PDB entry 9E4Z | electron microscopy, 3.70 A resolution | chains C and D of the 8 polymer chains in the assembly

== Chain C (and D) ==
Protein: Isoform Flip of Glutamate receptor 2
Organism: Rattus norvegicus
Notes: chain D of this document is another copy of the same molecule, construct and numbering; everything in this record applies to it too
UniProt: P19491 (GRIA2_RAT), isoform P19491-2; aligned to UniProt positions 25-835 over residues 10-820 (the alignment contains insertions or deletions, so no single offset holds)
Sequence (811 residues; each row starts with the number of its first residue):
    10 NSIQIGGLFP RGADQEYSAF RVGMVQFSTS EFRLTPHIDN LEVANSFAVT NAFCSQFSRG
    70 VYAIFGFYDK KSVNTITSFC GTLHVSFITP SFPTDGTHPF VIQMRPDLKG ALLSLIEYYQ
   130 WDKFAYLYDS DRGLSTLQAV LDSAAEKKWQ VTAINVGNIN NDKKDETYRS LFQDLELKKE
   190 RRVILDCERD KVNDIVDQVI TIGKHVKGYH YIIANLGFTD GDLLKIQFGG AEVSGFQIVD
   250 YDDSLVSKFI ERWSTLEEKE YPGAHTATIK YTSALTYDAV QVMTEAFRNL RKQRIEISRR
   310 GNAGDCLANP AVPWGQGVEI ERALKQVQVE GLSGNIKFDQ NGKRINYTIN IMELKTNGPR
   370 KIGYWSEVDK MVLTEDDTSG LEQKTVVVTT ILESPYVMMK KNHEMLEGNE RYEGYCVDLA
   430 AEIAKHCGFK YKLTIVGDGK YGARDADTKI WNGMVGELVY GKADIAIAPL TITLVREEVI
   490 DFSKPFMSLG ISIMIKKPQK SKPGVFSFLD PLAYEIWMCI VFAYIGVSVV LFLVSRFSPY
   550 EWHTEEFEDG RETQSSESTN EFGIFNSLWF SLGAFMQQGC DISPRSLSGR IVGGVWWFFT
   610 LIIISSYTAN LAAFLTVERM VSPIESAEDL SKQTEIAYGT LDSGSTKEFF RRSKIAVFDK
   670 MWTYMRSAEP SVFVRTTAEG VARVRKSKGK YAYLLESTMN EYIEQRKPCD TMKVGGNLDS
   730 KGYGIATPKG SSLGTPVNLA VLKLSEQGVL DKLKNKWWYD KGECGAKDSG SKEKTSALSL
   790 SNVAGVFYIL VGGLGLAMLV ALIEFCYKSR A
Not modelled in the structure: 550-564 (chain D: 550-564, 820)
Construct notes: conflict Glu241 (Asn256 in P19491), Leu382 (Val397 in P19491), Glu384 (Gly405 in P19491), Asp385 (Asn406 in P19491), Gln392 (Asn413 in P19491)
UniProt features mapped onto this chain:
  - glycosylation: Asn355 (N-linked (GlcNAc...) asparagine)
Disulfides: Cys63-Cys315, Cys718-Cys773
Ligand contacts:
  - cyclothiazide (CYZ), molecule 1: Ile481, Pro494, Ser729, Lys730, Gly731
  - cyclothiazide (CYZ), molecule 2: Lys493, Pro494, Phe495, Met496, Ser497, Leu751, Ser754, Leu759, Asp760, Lys763
  - glutamic acid (GLU): Tyr450, Pro478, Leu479, Thr480, Arg485, Leu650, Gly653, Ser654, Thr655, Leu704, Glu705, Tyr732

== How chain C and chain D interact ==
Pairs across the interface (126):
  Asn54(C) with Ser87(D), hydrogen bond
  Ser55(C) with Asn83(D); Ser87(D), hydrogen bond (backbone-side chain); Phe88(D)
  Phe56(C) with Ser87(D), hydrogen bond (backbone-side chain); Phe88(D), hydrophobic; Thr91(D); Leu92(D), hydrophobic; Cys315(D); Ala320(D), hydrophobic
  Thr59(C) with Phe88(D)
  Asn60(C) with Leu316(D); Ala317(D), hydrogen bond (side chain-backbone)
  Cys63(C) with Leu316(D), hydrophobic
  Lys79(C) with Asn83(D), hydrogen bond (backbone-side chain)
  Lys80(C) with Asn83(D)
  Asn83(C) with Ser55(D), hydrogen bond (backbone-side chain); Lys79(D), hydrogen bond (side chain-backbone); Lys80(D), hydrogen bond (side chain-backbone); Asn83(D)
  Thr84(C) with Thr84(D), hydrogen bond
  Ser87(C) with Asn54(D), hydrogen bond; Ser55(D), hydrogen bond (side chain-backbone); Phe56(D), hydrogen bond (side chain-backbone)
  Phe88(C) with Phe56(D), hydrophobic
  Thr91(C) with Phe56(D)
  Tyr137(C) with Gln147(D)
  Leu143(C) with Leu143(D), hydrophobic
  Gln147(C) with Tyr137(D); Leu143(D); Asn164(D), hydrogen bond
  Leu150(C) with Ala162(D)
  Asp151(C) with Ile163(D); Asn164(D), hydrogen bond (side chain-backbone)
  Ala154(C) with Thr161(D); Ile163(D), hydrophobic
  Lys157(C) with Lys187(D)
  Gln159(C) with Gln159(D), hydrogen bond
  Ala162(C) with Leu150(D)
  Asn164(C) with Gln147(D), hydrogen bond; Asp151(D)
  Lys187(C) with Ala153(D), hydrogen bond (side chain-backbone); Lys157(D); Trp158(D), hydrogen bond (side chain-backbone)
  Cys315(C) with Phe56(D); Leu316(D), hydrophobic
  Leu316(C) with Asn60(D), hydrogen bond (backbone-side chain); Cys63(D), hydrophobic; Cys315(D), hydrophobic; Leu316(D), hydrophobic
  Asn318(C) with Asn60(D), hydrogen bond
  Pro520(C) with Leu787(D)
  Leu521(C) with Leu787(D), hydrophobic
  Ala522(C) with Leu787(D), hydrogen bond (backbone-backbone)
  Ile525(C) with Leu787(D); Ser788(D); Leu789(D)
  Cys528(C) with Phe796(D)
  Ile529(C) with Phe796(D)
  Ala532(C) with Leu799(D), hydrophobic
  Gly535(C) with Leu803(D)
  Val536(C) with Leu799(D), hydrophobic; Leu803(D)
  Val539(C) with Met807(D), hydrophobic
  Phe546(C) with Ala810(D), hydrophobic; Leu811(D), hydrophobic; Phe814(D)
  Pro548(C) with Lys817(D)
  Tyr549(C) with Phe814(D); Lys817(D); Ser818(D)
  Gly582(C) with Gln587(D)
  Ala583(C) with Gln587(D), hydrogen bond (backbone-side chain)
  Gln586(C) with Gln587(D)
  Gln587(C) with Gln587(D)
  Cys589(C) with Gly588(D)
  Ser592(C) with Asp590(D)
  Pro593(C) with Trp578(D), hydrophobic
  Leu596(C) with Val809(D), hydrophobic
  Ser597(C) with Ala806(D), hydrogen bond (side chain-backbone); Ala810(D)
  Arg599(C) with Phe574(D), hydrogen bond (side chain-backbone); Asn575(D), hydrogen bond; Trp578(D)
  Ile600(C) with Gly802(D); Ala806(D), hydrophobic
  Val601(C) with Leu803(D), hydrophobic; Ala806(D), hydrophobic
  Gly602(C) with Trp578(D)
  Gly603(C) with Trp578(D)
  Val604(C) with Leu799(D), hydrophobic; Gly802(D)
  Trp606(C) with Trp578(D), hydrophobic; Leu581(D), hydrophobic; Gly582(D); Gln587(D)
  Phe607(C) with Phe517(D), hydrophobic; Ile798(D), hydrophobic
  Phe608(C) with Val795(D), hydrophobic; Phe796(D), hydrophobic; Leu799(D), hydrophobic
  Thr609(C) with Gln587(D)
  Leu610(C) with Met585(D), hydrophobic
  Ile611(C) with Tyr616(D); Leu620(D); Val795(D), hydrophobic
  Ile612(C) with Val792(D), hydrophobic
  Ser614(C) with Thr617(D); Leu620(D)
  Ser615(C) with Ala621(D); Leu624(D); Leu787(D)
  Ala618(C) with Ala621(D), hydrophobic
  Asn619(C) with Ala786(D); Leu787(D)
  Phe623(C) with Ala786(D)
  Asp638(C) with Lys776(D), salt bridge; Lys781(D), salt bridge
  Lys641(C) with Asp769(D), salt bridge; Gly771(D); Lys776(D)
  Thr643(C) with Lys716(D); Glu772(D), hydrogen bond
  Glu644(C) with Lys716(D), salt bridge
  Lys669(C) with Asp769(D), salt bridge
  Glu678(C) with Lys410(D)
Interface residues without a listed pair, chain C (85 interface residues in all): Ser81, Leu92, Trp158, Thr161, Ile163, Asp519, Glu524, Leu542, Val543, Phe584, Arg594, Gln642
Interface residues without a listed pair, chain D (80 interface residues in all): Thr59, Leu146, Ala154, Asn318, Ile613, Ala618, Asp777, Ser785

== In short ==
Chain C and chain D form an interface of 85 and 80 residues respectively, with 26 hydrogen bonds and 5 salt
bridges. Polar contacts include Asp638(C)-Lys776(D), Asp638(C)-Lys781(D) and Lys641(C)-Asp769(D). Ligands of
chain C: cyclothiazide and glutamic acid.
Chain C and chain D are both Isoform Flip of Glutamate receptor 2 (Rattus norvegicus); the structure,
GluA2-gamma2 complex bound glutamate and cyclothiazide, was determined by electron microscopy together with
9E4Y from the same study.
